PDB entry 8J6D | electron microscopy, 3.10 A resolution | chains A and B of the 6 polymer chains in the assembly

[Chain A]
Molecule: Guanine nucleotide-binding protein G(o) subunit alpha
Source organism: Homo sapiens
UniProt: P09471 (GNAO_HUMAN); residue numbers follow UniProt; this construct covers 4-55, 182-354
Chain sequence (250 residues; numbered -11 to 354; 116 numbers in that range are skipped by the numbering (no residue carries them; nothing is unmodelled there); the number before each row is that of its first residue; numbers below 1 keep their minus sign (Met-11 is residue -11)):
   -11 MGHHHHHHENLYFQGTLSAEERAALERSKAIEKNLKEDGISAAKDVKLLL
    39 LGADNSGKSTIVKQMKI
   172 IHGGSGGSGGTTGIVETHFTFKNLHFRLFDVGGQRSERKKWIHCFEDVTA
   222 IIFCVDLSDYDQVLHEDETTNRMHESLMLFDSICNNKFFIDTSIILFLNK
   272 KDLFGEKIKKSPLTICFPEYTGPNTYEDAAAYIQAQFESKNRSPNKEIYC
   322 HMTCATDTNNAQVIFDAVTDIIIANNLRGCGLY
Disordered / not traced: -11 to 5, 172-182, 232-243
Sequence notes: initiating methionine (-11); expression tag (-10 to 3); engineered mutation Asp42 (Gly in P09471), Asn43 (Glu in P09471), Asp227 (Ala in P09471), Asp230 (Gly in P09471), Ala332 (Ile in P09471), Ile335 (Val in P09471); linker (174-181)
UniProt features mapped onto this chain:
  - region: Lys35 to Ala41, Ser44 to Thr48 (G1 motif), Phe197 to Arg206 (G3 motif), Ile266 to Asp273 (G4 motif), Thr324 to Thr329 (G5 motif)
  - binding site (GTP): Lys46, Ser47, Thr48, Asn270, Asp273, Cys325
  - binding site (Mg(2+)): Ser47, Thr182
  - modified residue: Gln205 (5-glutamyl histamine), Cys351 (ADP-ribosylcysteine)
  - lipidation: Cys351 (S-palmitoyl cysteine)

[Chain B]
Molecule: Guanine nucleotide-binding protein G(I)/G(S)/G(T) subunit beta-1
Source organism: Homo sapiens
UniProt: P62873 (GBB1_HUMAN); numbering as in UniProt (aligned over 2-340)
Chain sequence (350 residues; numbered -9 to 340; the number before each row is that of its first residue; numbers below 1 keep their minus sign (Met-9 is residue -9)):
    -9 MHHHHHHGSSGSELDQLRQEAEQLKNQIRDARKACADATLSQITNNIDPV
    41 GRIQMRTRRTLRGHLAKIYAMHWGTDSRLLVSASQDGKLIIWDSYTTNKV
    91 HAIPLRSSWVMTCAYAPSGNYVACGGLDNICSIYNLKTREGNVRVSRELA
   141 GHTGYLSCCRFLDDNQIVTSSGDTTCALWDIETGQQTTTFTGHTGDVMSL
   191 SLAPDTRLFVSGACDASAKLWDVREGMCRQTFTGHESDINAICFFPNGNA
   241 FATGSDDATCRLFDLRADQELMTYSHDNIICGITSVSFSKSGRLLLAGYD
   291 DFNCNVWDALKADRAGVLAGHDNRVSCLGVTDDGMAVATGSWDSFLKIWN
Disordered / not traced: -9 to 3
Sequence notes: initiating methionine (-9); expression tag (-8 to 1)
UniProt features mapped onto this chain:
  - modified residue: Ser2 (N-acetylserine), His266 (Phosphohistidine)

[How chain A and chain B interact]
Pairs across the interface (39; chain A residue first):
  Arg15(A) with Val90(B), hydrogen bond (side chain-backbone); His91(B)
  Ser16(A) with Asn88(B); Lys89(B), hydrogen bond (side chain-backbone)
  Ile19(A) with Lys89(B); Val90(B); His91(B); Ala92(B)
  Glu20(A) with Lys89(B)
  Leu23(A) with Lys78(B)
  Asp26(A) with Lys78(B)
  Gly184(A) with Leu117(B); Asn119(B)
  Ile185(A) with Trp99(B); Leu117(B)
  Phe200(A) with Trp99(B), hydrophobic
  Gln205(A) with Leu117(B), hydrogen bond (side chain-backbone); Asn119(B), hydrogen bond; Tyr145(B)
  Ser207(A) with Tyr145(B); Asp186(B)
  Glu208(A) with Asp186(B), hydrogen bond (backbone-side chain); Cys204(B)
  Lys211(A) with Tyr145(B); Cys204(B); Asn230(B), hydrogen bond
  Trp212(A) with Leu117(B), hydrophobic; Tyr145(B)
  His214(A) with Lys57(B), hydrogen bond (backbone-side chain); Tyr59(B), hydrogen bond; Trp332(B)
  Cys215(A) with Tyr59(B); Gln75(B); Trp99(B); Met101(B), hydrophobic
  Phe216(A) with Trp99(B), hydrophobic; Leu117(B), hydrophobic
  Glu217(A) with Lys57(B), salt bridge; Trp332(B)
Interface residues without a listed pair, chain A (23 interface residues in all): Ala12, Leu13, Gly27, Thr183, Phe259
Interface residues without a listed pair, chain B (24 interface residues in all): Leu55, Thr87, Asp118, Gly144, Gly162, Asp228

[Overview]
23 residues of chain A face 24 of chain B across their interface; the contacts include 8 hydrogen bonds and 1
salt bridge. Polar contacts include Glu217(A)-Lys57(B), Arg15(A)-Val90(B) and Ser16(A)-Lys89(B). From UniProt:
6 GTP-binding residues and Mg2+-binding residues Ser47(A) and Thr182(A) on chain A.
Chain A is Guanine nucleotide-binding protein G(o) subunit alpha and chain B is Guanine nucleotide-binding
protein G(I)/G(S)/G(T) subunit beta-1, both from Homo sapiens; the structure, Structure of EP141-C3aR-Go
complex, was determined by electron microscopy (same publication as 8HPT, 8HQC, 8I95, 8I97, 8I9A, 8I9L and 3
further entries).
